PDB entry 8GXX | electron microscopy, 3.00 A resolution | chains A and G of the 12 polymer chains in the assembly

== Chain A ==
Protein: V-type ATP synthase alpha chain
Source organism: Thermus thermophilus HB8
Notes: EC 7.1.2.2
UniProtKB: Q56403 (VATA_THET8); residue numbers follow UniProt; this construct covers 1-578
Chain sequence (578 residues; row label = number of the first residue in the row):
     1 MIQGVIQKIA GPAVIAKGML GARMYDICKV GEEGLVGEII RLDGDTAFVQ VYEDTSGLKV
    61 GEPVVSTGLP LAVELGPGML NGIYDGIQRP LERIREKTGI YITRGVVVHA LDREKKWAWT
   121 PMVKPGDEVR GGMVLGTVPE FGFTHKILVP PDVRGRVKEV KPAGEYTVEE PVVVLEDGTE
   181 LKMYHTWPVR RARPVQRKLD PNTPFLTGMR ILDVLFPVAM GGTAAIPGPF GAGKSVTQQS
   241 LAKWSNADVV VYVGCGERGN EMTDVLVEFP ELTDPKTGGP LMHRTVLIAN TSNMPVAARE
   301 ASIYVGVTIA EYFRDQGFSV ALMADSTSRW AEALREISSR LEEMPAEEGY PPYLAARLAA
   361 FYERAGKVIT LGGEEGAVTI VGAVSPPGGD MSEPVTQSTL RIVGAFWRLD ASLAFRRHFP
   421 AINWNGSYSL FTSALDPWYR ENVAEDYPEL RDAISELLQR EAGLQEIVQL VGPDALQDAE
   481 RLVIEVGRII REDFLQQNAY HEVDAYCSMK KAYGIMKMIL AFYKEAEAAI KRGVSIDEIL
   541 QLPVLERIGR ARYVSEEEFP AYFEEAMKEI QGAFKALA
Construct notes: conflict Ala-232 (Ser in Q56403), Ser-235 (Thr in Q56403)
Ion coordination: Mg2+: Ser-235 (together with ADP)
Ligand contacts: ADP (adenosine-5'-diphosphate): Met-209, Pro-229, Phe-230, Gly-231, Ala-232, Gly-233, Lys-234, Ser-235, Val-236, Glu-261, Phe-419, Pro-420, Gln-497, Asn-498, Ala-499, Tyr-500
What the authors report for this chain:
  - binding site for the ligand ATP: Lys-234, Ser-235, Val-236

== Chain G ==
Protein: V-type ATP synthase subunit D
Source organism: Thermus thermophilus HB8
UniProtKB: O87880 (VATD_THET8); residue numbers follow UniProt; this construct covers 1-223
Chain sequence (223 residues; numbered 1 to 223; the number before each row is that of its first residue):
     1 MSQVSPTRMN LLQRRGQLRL AQKGVDLLKK KRDALVAEFF GLVREAMEAR KALDQAAKEA
    61 YAALLLAQAF DGPEVVAGAA LGVPPLEGVE AEVENVWGSK VPRLKATFPD GALLSPVGTP
   121 AYTLEASRAF RRYAEALIRV ANTETRLKKI GEEIKKTTRR VNALEQVVIP GIRAQIRFIQ
   181 QVLEQRERED TFRLKRIKGK IEAREAEEEG GRPNPQVEIG AGL
Unresolved in the structure: 1-3, 210-223

== Chain A / chain G interface ==
Contacting residue pairs (16; chain A residue first):
  Glu-342(A) / Ile-201(G)
  Glu-342(A) / Arg-204(G)  salt bridge
  Met-344(A) / Leu-194(G)  hydrophobic
  Met-344(A) / Ile-197(G)  hydrophobic
  Pro-345(A) / Leu-194(G)  hydrophobic
  Pro-345(A) / Ile-197(G)
  Gly-389(A) / Met-9(G)
  Asp-390(A) / Met-9(G)
  Met-391(A) / Met-9(G)
  Ser-392(A) / Arg-8(G)
  Glu-466(A) / Leu-20(G)
  Gln-469(A) / Leu-20(G)
  Leu-470(A) / Gly-24(G)
  Leu-470(A) / Leu-28(G)  hydrophobic
  Leu-470(A) / Arg-160(G)  hydrogen bond (backbone-side chain)
  Leu-470(A) / Leu-164(G)  hydrophobic
Also at the interface, not in a pair above, chain A (14 interface residues in all): Glu-343, Glu-347, Ile-467, Val-471
Also at the interface, not in a pair above, chain G (16 interface residues in all): Thr-7, Gln-17, Leu-27, Asp-190, Lys-198

== Overview ==
14 residues of chain A face 16 of chain G across their interface; the contacts include 1 hydrogen bond and 1
salt bridge. Polar contacts include Glu-342(A)/Arg-204(G) and Leu-470(A)/Arg-160(G). Bound to chain A: ADP.
From the paper: a binding site for the ligand ATP at Lys-234(A), Ser-235(A) and Val-236(A).
Here chain A is V-type ATP synthase alpha chain and chain G is V-type ATP synthase subunit D, both from
Thermus thermophilus HB8. Entry 8GXX (3 nucleotide-bound V1EG of V/A-ATPase from Thermus thermophilus) was
determined by electron microscopy, deposited together with 8GXU, 8GXW, 8GXY and 8GXZ.
